PDB entry 4GBL | X-ray diffraction, 2.50 A resolution | chains C and D of the 4 polymer chains in the assembly

# Chain C
Molecule: Insulin A chain
Source organism: Homo sapiens
UniProt: P01308 (INS_HUMAN); residues 1-21 here correspond to UniProt positions 90-110 (UniProt number = residue number + 89)
Amino-acid sequence (21 residues; numbered 1 to 21; the number before each row is that of its first residue):
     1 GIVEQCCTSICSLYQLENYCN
Disulfides: Cys6-Cys11

# Chain D
Molecule: Insulin B chain
Source organism: Homo sapiens
UniProt: P01308 (INS_HUMAN); residues 1-30 here correspond to UniProt positions 25-54 (UniProt number = residue number + 24)
Amino-acid sequence (30 residues; each row starts with the number of its first residue):
     1 FVNQHLCGSHLVEALYLVCGERGFFYTDKT
Differences from the reference sequence: variant Asp28 (Pro52 in P01308)
Bound ions: Zn2+ near His10 (its only coordinating residue here)
Ligand contacts: m-cresol (CRS): Gly20, Glu21, Gly23

# Interface between chain C and chain D
Cross-chain cystine bridges: Cys7(C)-Cys7(D), Cys20(C)-Cys19(D)
Residue-residue contacts - 35 pairs, chain C then chain D:
  Gly1(C) - Thr30(D)
  Ile2(C) - Leu11(D)  hydrophobic
  Ile2(C) - Leu15(D)  hydrophobic
  Val3(C) - Leu11(D)  hydrophobic
  Val3(C) - Asp28(D)
  Glu4(C) - Lys29(D)
  Glu4(C) - Thr30(D)  hydrogen bond
  Cys6(C) - His5(D)
  Cys6(C) - Leu6(D)  hydrogen bond (backbone-backbone)
  Cys7(C) - His5(D)  hydrogen bond (backbone-side chain)
  Cys7(C) - Leu6(D)  hydrogen bond (backbone-backbone)
  Cys7(C) - Cys7(D)  disulfide
  Ser9(C) - His5(D)
  Ile10(C) - Asn3(D)
  Ile10(C) - Gln4(D)
  Ile10(C) - His5(D)
  Leu13(C) - Phe1(D)  hydrophobic
  Leu13(C) - Val18(D)  hydrophobic
  Leu16(C) - Phe1(D)  hydrophobic
  Leu16(C) - Leu6(D)  hydrophobic
  Leu16(C) - Leu15(D)
  Leu16(C) - Val18(D)  hydrophobic
  Glu17(C) - Val18(D)
  Glu17(C) - Arg22(D)  salt bridge
  Asn18(C) - Phe25(D)
  Tyr19(C) - Leu15(D)
  Tyr19(C) - Phe24(D)
  Tyr19(C) - Phe25(D)
  Cys20(C) - Val18(D)  hydrophobic
  Cys20(C) - Cys19(D)  disulfide
  Cys20(C) - Gly23(D)
  Cys20(C) - Phe25(D)
  Asn21(C) - Arg22(D)
  Asn21(C) - Gly23(D)
  Asn21(C) - Phe24(D)  hydrogen bond (side chain-backbone)
Also at the interface, not in a pair above, chain C (17 interface residues in all): Thr8, Cys11
Also at the interface, not in a pair above, chain D (20 interface residues in all): Val2, Tyr26, Thr27

# Overview
The interface between chain C and chain D involves 17 residues on one side and 20 on the other; the contacts
include 2 disulfide bonds, 5 hydrogen bonds and 1 salt bridge. Polar contacts include Glu17(C)-Arg22(D),
Glu4(C)-Thr30(D) and Cys7(C)-His5(D). Bound to chain D: m-cresol.
Chain C is Insulin A chain and chain D is Insulin B chain, both from Homo sapiens; the structure, Crystal
structure of aspart insulin at pH 8.5, was determined by X-ray diffraction (same publication as 4GBC, 4GBI,
4GBK and 4GBN).
